8H0W - chains T and e of the 24 polymer chains in the assembly; structure by electron microscopy, 4.60 A resolution (low resolution: residue-level contacts below are approximate; hydrogen-bond / salt-bridge calls are withheld).

Chain T:
Molecule: 261-nt DNA strand
Sequence (261 nucleotides; numbered -97 to 163; the number before each row is that of its first residue; numbers below 1 keep their minus sign (DA-97 is residue -97)):
   -97 ATCTATGAAT TTCGCGACAC AAGGCCTGGA TGTATATATC TGACACGTGC CTGGAGACTA
   -37 GGGAGTAATC CCCTTGGCGG TTAAAACGCG GGGGACAGCG CGTACGTGCG TTTAAGCGGT
    23 GCTAGAGCTG TCTACGACCA ATTGAGCGGC CTCGGCACCG GATTCCCAAA CACACCAAAC
    83 ACAAGTGGAC CGTAAGCTCC TATTGCTTTA AAGGCAGAGG ACAAACACGT CCGGAATGAG
   143 AGCTAATTTG GTATTTAAGA A
Disordered / not traced: -97 to -92, 114-163

Chain e:
Molecule: Histone H3.1
From: Homo sapiens
UniProtKB: P68431 (H31_HUMAN); residues 1-135 here correspond to UniProt positions 2-136 (UniProt number = residue number + 1)
Sequence (139 residues; numbered -3 to 135; the number before each row is that of its first residue; numbers below 1 keep their minus sign (Gly-3 is residue -3)):
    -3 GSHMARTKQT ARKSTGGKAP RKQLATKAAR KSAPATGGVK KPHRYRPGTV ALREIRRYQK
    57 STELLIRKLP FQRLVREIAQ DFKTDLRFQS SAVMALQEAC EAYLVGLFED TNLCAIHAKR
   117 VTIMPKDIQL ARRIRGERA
Disordered / not traced: -3 to 38
Construct notes: expression tag (-3 to 0)
Swiss-Prot annotation at these positions:
  - modified residue: Arg2 (Asymmetric dimethylarginine), Thr3 (Phosphothreonine), Lys4 (Allysine), Gln5 (5-glutamyl dopamine), Thr6 (Phosphothreonine), Arg8 (Citrulline), Lys9 (N6,N6,N6-trimethyllysine), Ser10 (ADP-ribosylserine), Thr11 (Phosphothreonine), Lys14 (N6-(2-hydroxyisobutyryl)lysine), Arg17 (Asymmetric dimethylarginine), Lys18 (N6-(2-hydroxyisobutyryl)lysine), Lys23 (N6-(2-hydroxyisobutyryl)lysine), Arg26 (Citrulline), Lys27 (N6,N6,N6-trimethyllysine), Ser28 (ADP-ribosylserine), Lys36 (N6,N6,N6-trimethyllysine), Lys37 (N6-methyllysine), Tyr41 (Phosphotyrosine), Lys56 (N6,N6,N6-trimethyllysine) and 8 more in UniProt
  - lipidation: Lys18 (N6-decanoyllysine)

Chain T / chain e interface:
Contacting residue pairs (22):
  DT-24(T) - Arg83(e)
  DT-24(T) - Phe84(e)
  DT-24(T) - Gln85(e)
  DT-24(T) - Ser86(e)
  DT-23(T) - Arg72(e)
  DT-23(T) - Arg83(e)
  DT-23(T) - Phe84(e)
  DA-14(T) - Arg63(e)
  DA-13(T) - Arg63(e)
  DG-8(T) - Arg40(e)
  DG-6(T) - Arg42(e)
  DG-5(T) - Arg42(e)
  DG-5(T) - Pro43(e)
  DA-3(T) - Arg116(e)
  DA-3(T) - Val117(e)
  DA-3(T) - Thr118(e)
  DC-2(T) - Met120(e)
  DC69(T) - Arg49(e)
  DA70(T) - Arg40(e)
  DA70(T) - Tyr41(e)
  DA70(T) - Arg42(e)
  DA70(T) - Thr45(e)
Interface residues without a listed pair, chain T (13 interface residues in all): DG-4, DA71
Interface residues without a listed pair, chain e (19 interface residues in all): His39, Leu82, Lys115

In short:
The interface between chain T and chain e involves 13 residues on one side and 19 on the other.
Here chain T is a 261-nt DNA strand and chain e is Histone H3.1 (Homo sapiens). Entry 8H0W (RNA polymerase II
transcribing a chromatosome (type II)) was determined by electron microscopy together with 8H0V from the same
study.
